7YMS - chains B and C of the 6 polymer chains in the assembly; structure by electron microscopy, 2.90 A resolution.

# Chain B
Molecule: Capsid protein VP2
Organism: Coxsackievirus A16
Notes: EC 3.4.22.29, 3.6.1.15, 3.4.22.28, 2.7.7.48
UniProt: A9LXZ4 (A9LXZ4_9ENTO); residues 1-254 here correspond to UniProt positions 70-323 (UniProt number = residue number + 69)
Chain sequence (254 residues; numbered 1 to 254; the number before each row is that of its first residue):
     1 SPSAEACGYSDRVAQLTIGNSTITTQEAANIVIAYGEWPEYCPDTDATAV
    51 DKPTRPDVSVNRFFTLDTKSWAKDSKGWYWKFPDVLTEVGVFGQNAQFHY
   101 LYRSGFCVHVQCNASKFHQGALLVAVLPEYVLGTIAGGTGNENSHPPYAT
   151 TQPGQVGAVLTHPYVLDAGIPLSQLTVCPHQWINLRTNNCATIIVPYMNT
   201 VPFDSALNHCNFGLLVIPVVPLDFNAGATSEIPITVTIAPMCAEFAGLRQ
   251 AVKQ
Disordered / not traced: 1-9
From the paper describing this entry:
  - mutagenesis - V159F: decreased growth

# Chain C
Molecule: Capsid protein VP3
Organism: Coxsackievirus A16
Notes: EC 3.4.22.29, 3.6.1.15, 3.4.22.28, 2.7.7.48
UniProt: A9LXZ4 (A9LXZ4_9ENTO); residues 1-242 here correspond to UniProt positions 324-565 (UniProt number = residue number + 323)
Chain sequence (242 residues; numbered 1 to 242; the number before each row is that of its first residue):
     1 GIPTELKPGTNQFLTTDDGVSAPILPGFHPTPPIHIPGEVRNLLEICRVE
    51 TILEVNNLKTNETTPMQRLCFPVSVQSKTGELCAAFRADPGRDGPWQSTI
   101 LGQLCRYYTQWSGSLEVTFMFAGSFMATGKMLIAYTPPGGSVPADRITAM
   151 LGTHVIWDFGLQSSVTLVVPWISNTHYRAHARAGYFDYYTTGIITIWYQT
   201 NYVVPIGAPTTAYIVALAAAQDNFTMKLCKDTEDIEQTANIQ

# Chain B / chain C interface
Pairs across the interface (67; chain B residue first):
  Tyr35(B) - Gly38(C)
  Glu37(B) - His35(C)  salt bridge
  Glu37(B) - Pro37(C)
  Asp46(B) - Pro33(C)
  Asp46(B) - Ile34(C)
  Asp46(B) - His35(C)
  Lys116(B) - Ser124(C)
  Lys116(B) - Phe125(C)  hydrogen bond (backbone-backbone)
  Phe117(B) - Met126(C)  hydrophobic
  Phe117(B) - Pro209(C)
  His118(B) - Ser124(C)
  Gln119(B) - Ala122(C)
  Gln119(B) - Gly123(C)
  Gln119(B) - Ser124(C)
  Gln119(B) - Pro209(C)
  Gln119(B) - Thr211(C)  hydrogen bond (side chain-backbone)
  Gln119(B) - Ala212(C)
  Gly120(B) - Ala122(C)
  Ala121(B) - Ala122(C)  hydrophobic
  Pro163(B) - Met66(C)  hydrophobic
  Tyr164(B) - Glu54(C)  hydrogen bond
  Tyr164(B) - Pro65(C)  hydrophobic
  Tyr164(B) - Met66(C)
  Leu172(B) - Ile52(C)
  Leu172(B) - Met66(C)  hydrophobic
  Leu172(B) - Leu69(C)  hydrophobic
  Ser173(B) - Thr51(C)
  Ser173(B) - Ile52(C)  hydrogen bond (backbone-backbone)
  Ser173(B) - Ser98(C)  hydrogen bond (side chain-backbone)
  Gln174(B) - Thr51(C)
  Gln174(B) - Ser98(C)
  Gln174(B) - Ile100(C)
  Gln174(B) - Gln103(C)
  Thr176(B) - Val49(C)
  Thr176(B) - Glu50(C)  hydrogen bond (side chain-backbone)
  Thr176(B) - Thr51(C)
  Val177(B) - Ile46(C)  hydrophobic
  Val177(B) - Val49(C)  hydrophobic
  Trp182(B) - Ile52(C)  hydrophobic
  Trp182(B) - Met120(C)  hydrophobic
  Asn184(B) - Phe121(C)  hydrogen bond (side chain-backbone)
  Asn184(B) - Ala122(C)
  Asn184(B) - Ser163(C)
  Arg186(B) - Phe121(C)
  Arg186(B) - Gly123(C)
  Arg186(B) - Ser124(C)  hydrogen bond (side chain-backbone)
  Arg186(B) - Phe125(C)
  Arg186(B) - Ala127(C)
  Arg186(B) - Phe159(C)
  Arg186(B) - Gly160(C)  hydrogen bond (side chain-backbone)
  Arg186(B) - Ser163(C)
  Thr187(B) - Leu161(C)
  Thr187(B) - Ser163(C)
  Tyr197(B) - Pro37(C)
  Met198(B) - Pro37(C)
  Asn199(B) - Ile34(C)
  Asn199(B) - Ile36(C)
  Thr200(B) - Ile34(C)
  Val201(B) - Ile34(C)
  Val219(B) - Leu69(C)  hydrophobic
  Val220(B) - Ala122(C)  hydrophobic
  Val220(B) - Tyr213(C)  hydrophobic
  Val220(B) - Val215(C)  hydrophobic
  Pro221(B) - Tyr213(C)
  Asp223(B) - Pro209(C)
  Asn225(B) - Gly207(C)  hydrogen bond (side chain-backbone)
  Asn225(B) - Ala208(C)  hydrogen bond (side chain-backbone)
Also at the interface, not in a pair above, chain B (37 interface residues in all): Arg12, Leu123, Pro196, Pro202, Ile217, Pro218, Phe224
Also at the interface, not in a pair above, chain C (39 interface residues in all): Gln97, Thr99

# In short
The interface between chain B and chain C involves 37 residues on one side and 39 on the other; the contacts
include 11 hydrogen bonds and 1 salt bridge. Polar pairs include Glu37(B)-His35(C), Gln119(B)-Thr211(C) and
Tyr164(B)-Glu54(C). The paper reports that V159F of chain B reduces growth.
Here chain B is Capsid protein VP2 and chain C is Capsid protein VP3, both from Coxsackievirus A16. Entry 7YMS
(Cryo-EM structure of Coxsackievirus A16 in complex with a neutralizing antibody 9B5) was determined by
electron microscopy together with 7YV2, 7YV7, 7YRF, 7YRH and 7Y7M from the same study.
